2Q2O - chain A; structure by X-ray diffraction, 2.10 A resolution.

Chain A:
Molecule: Ferrochelatase
Organism: Bacillus subtilis
Notes: EC 4.99.1.1
UniProtKB: P32396 (HEMH_BACSU); residue numbers follow UniProt; this construct covers 2-310
Chain sequence (309 residues; row label = number of the first residue in the row):
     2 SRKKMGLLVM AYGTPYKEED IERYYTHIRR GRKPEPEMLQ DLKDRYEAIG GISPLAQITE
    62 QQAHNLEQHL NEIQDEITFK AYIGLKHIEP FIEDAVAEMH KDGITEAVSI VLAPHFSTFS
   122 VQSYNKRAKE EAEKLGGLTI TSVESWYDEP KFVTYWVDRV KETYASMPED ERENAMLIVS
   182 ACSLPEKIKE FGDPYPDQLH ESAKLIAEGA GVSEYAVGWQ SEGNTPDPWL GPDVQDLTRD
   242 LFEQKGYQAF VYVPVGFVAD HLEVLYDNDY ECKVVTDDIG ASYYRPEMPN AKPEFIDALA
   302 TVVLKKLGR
Unresolved in the structure: 2-3
Construct notes: engineered mutation Cys183 (His in P32396)
Ligand contacts: protoporphyrin IX 2,4-disulfonic acid (H01): Tyr13, Tyr26, Ile29, Arg30, Arg31, Arg33, Phe120, Cys183, Ser184, Leu185, Pro186, Ser222, Gly224, Asn225, Thr226, Pro227, Trp230
Swiss-Prot annotation at these positions:
  - binding site (Fe-coproporphyrin III): Tyr13, Arg30, Arg46, Tyr47, Ser54, Tyr125
  - binding site (N-methylmesoporphyrin): Tyr13, Arg31 to Arg33, Lys188
  - binding site (Mg(2+)): Glu20, Arg46, Asp268, Glu272
  - binding site (Fe(2+)): Glu264

Summary:
Bound to chain A: protoporphyrin IX 2,4-disulfonic acid. UniProt lists 6 Fe-coproporphyrin III-binding
residues, 5 N-methylmesoporphyrin-binding residues, 4 Mg2+-binding residues and Fe2+-binding residue Glu264.
Chain A is Ferrochelatase (Bacillus subtilis); the structure, Crystal structure of H183C Bacillus subtilis
ferrochelatase in complex with deuteroporphyrin IX 2,4-disulfonic acid dihydrochloride, was determined by
X-ray diffraction together with 2Q2N from the same study.
